PDB entry 6E0P | electron microscopy, 2.60 A resolution | chains G and I of the 12 polymer chains in the assembly

Chain G:
Name: Histone H2A type 1-B/E
From: Homo sapiens
UniProtKB: P04908 (H2A1B_HUMAN); residues 0-129 here correspond to UniProt positions 1-130 (UniProt number = residue number + 1)
Chain sequence (130 residues; numbered 0 to 129; the number before each row is that of its first residue; numbering starts at 0):
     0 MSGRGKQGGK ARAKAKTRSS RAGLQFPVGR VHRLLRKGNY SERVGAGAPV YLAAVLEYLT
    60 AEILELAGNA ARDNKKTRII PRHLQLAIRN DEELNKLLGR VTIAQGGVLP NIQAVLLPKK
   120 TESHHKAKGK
Unresolved in the structure: 0-8, 117-129
Curated features (UniProtKB/Swiss-Prot):
  - modified residue: Ser-1 (N-acetylserine), Arg-3 (Citrulline), Lys-5 (N6-(2-hydroxyisobutyryl)lysine), Lys-9 (N6-(2-hydroxyisobutyryl)lysine), Lys-13 (N6-(beta-hydroxybutyryl)lysine), Lys-36 (N6-(2-hydroxyisobutyryl)lysine), Lys-74 (N6-(2-hydroxyisobutyryl)lysine), Lys-75 (N6-(2-hydroxyisobutyryl)lysine), Lys-95 (N6-(2-hydroxyisobutyryl)lysine), Gln-104 (N5-methylglutamine), Lys-118 (N6-(2-hydroxyisobutyryl)lysine), Lys-119 (N6-crotonyllysine), Thr-120 (Phosphothreonine), Lys-125 (N6-crotonyllysine)
  - cross-link (Glycyl lysine isopeptide (Lys-Gly)): Lys-13 (interchain with G-Cter in ubiquitin), Lys-15 (interchain with G-Cter in ubiquitin), Lys-119 (interchain with G-Cter in ubiquitin)

Chain I:
Molecule: 145-nt DNA strand
Sequence (145 nucleotides; row label = number of the first residue in the row):
     1 ATCAATATCC ACCTGCAGAT TCTACCAAAA GTGTATTTGG AAACTGCTCC ATCAAAAGGC
    61 ATGTTCAGCT CTGTGAGTGA AACTCCATCA TCACAAAGAA TATTCTGAGA ATGCTTCCGT
   121 TTGCCTTTTA TATGAACTTC CTGAT

Interface between chain G and chain I:
Pairs across the interface (20; chain G residue first):
  Ala-10(G) / DT32(I)  phosphate contact
  Arg-11(G) / DA30(I)  base contact
  Arg-11(G) / DG31(I)  sugar contact
  Arg-11(G) / DT32(I)  phosphate contact
  Ala-12(G) / DG31(I)  sugar contact
  Ala-12(G) / DT32(I)  hydrogen bond to the phosphate
  Ala-14(G) / DA30(I)  phosphate contact
  Ala-14(G) / DG31(I)  phosphate contact
  Lys-15(G) / DA30(I)  phosphate contact
  Lys-15(G) / DG31(I)  hydrogen bond to the phosphate
  Thr-16(G) / DA30(I)  phosphate contact
  Arg-17(G) / DA30(I)  salt bridge to the phosphate
  Arg-20(G) / DG31(I)  salt bridge to the phosphate
  Gly-28(G) / DA29(I)  phosphate contact
  Gly-28(G) / DA30(I)  phosphate contact
  Arg-29(G) / DA29(I)  phosphate contact
  Arg-32(G) / DA29(I)  salt bridge to the phosphate
  Arg-42(G) / DT37(I)  hydrogen bond to the sugar
  Arg-42(G) / DT38(I)  sugar contact
  Arg-77(G) / DA19(I)  sugar contact
Also at the interface, not in a pair above, chain G (16 interface residues in all): Lys-13, Arg-35, Glu-41
Also at the interface, not in a pair above, chain I (8 interface residues in all): DA28

Overview:
Chain G and chain I form an interface of 16 and 8 residues respectively, with 3 hydrogen bonds and 3 salt
bridges. Among the polar pairs are Arg-42(G)/DT37(I), Ala-12(G)/DT32(I) and Lys-15(G)/DG31(I).
Here chain G is Histone H2A type 1-B/E (Homo sapiens) and chain I is a 145-nt DNA strand. Entry 6E0P (Cryo-EM
structure of the centromeric nucleosome (Native alpha satellite DNA) in complex with a single chain ...) was
determined by electron microscopy together with 6DZT, 6E0C and 6O1D from the same study.
